PDB entry 7SR8 | electron microscopy, 3.30 A resolution | chains A and E of the 5 polymer chains in the assembly

# Chain A
Protein: a modified Guanine nucleotide-binding protein G(q) subunit alpha
Source organism: Homo sapiens
Sequence (238 residues; row label = number of the first residue in the row):
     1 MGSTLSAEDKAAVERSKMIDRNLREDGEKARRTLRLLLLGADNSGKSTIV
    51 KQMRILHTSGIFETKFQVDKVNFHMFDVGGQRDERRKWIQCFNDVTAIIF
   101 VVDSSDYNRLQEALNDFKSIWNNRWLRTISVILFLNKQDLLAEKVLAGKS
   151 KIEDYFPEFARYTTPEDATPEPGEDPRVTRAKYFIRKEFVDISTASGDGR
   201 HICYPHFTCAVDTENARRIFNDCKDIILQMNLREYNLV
Not modelled in the structure: 1-4, 52-59

# Chain E
Protein: scFv16
Source organism: Homo sapiens
Notes: antibody fragment or engineered binder
Sequence (259 residues; numbered 1 to 259; the number before each row is that of its first residue):
     1 DVQLVESGGGLVQPGGSRKLSCSASGFAFSSFGMHWVRQAPEKGLEWVAY
    51 ISSGSGTIYYADTVKGRFTISRDDPKNTLFLQMTSLRSEDTAMYYCVRSI
   101 YYYGSSPFDFWGQGTTLTVSSGGGGSGGGGSGGGGSDIVMTQATSSVPVT
   151 PGESVSISCRSSKSLLHSNGNTYLYWFLQRPGQSPQLLIYRMSNLASGVP
   201 DRFSGSGSGTAFTLTISRLEAEDVGVYYCMQHLEYPLTFGAGTKLELKAA
   251 AHHHHHHHH
Not modelled in the structure: 122-135, 249-259
Disulfide bonds: Cys22-Cys96, Cys159-Cys229

# How chain A and chain E interact
Residue-residue contacts (20; chain A residue first):
  Leu5(A) with His167(E)
  Ser6(A) with His167(E), hydrogen bond (backbone-side chain); Asn169(E); Tyr173(E), hydrogen bond
  Ala7(A) with His232(E); Leu233(E); Tyr235(E), hydrophobic
  Glu8(A) with Tyr101(E); Tyr173(E); Tyr175(E), hydrogen bond; His232(E), salt bridge
  Asp9(A) with Asn169(E), hydrogen bond
  Lys10(A) with Tyr59(E), hydrogen bond
  Ala11(A) with Tyr101(E), hydrophobic
  Ala12(A) with Tyr101(E)
  Glu14(A) with Ser52(E); Ser53(E)
  Arg15(A) with Ser31(E), hydrogen bond; Tyr101(E)
  Met18(A) with Ser53(E)
Also at the interface, not in a pair above, chain E (18 interface residues in all): Tyr50, Gly54, Gly56, Ile100, Tyr102, Pro107

# In short
The interface between chain A and chain E involves 11 residues on one side and 18 on the other; the contacts
include 6 hydrogen bonds and 1 salt bridge. Polar pairs include Glu8(A)-His232(E), Ser6(A)-His167(E) and
Ser6(A)-Tyr173(E).
Here chain A is a modified Guanine nucleotide-binding protein G(q) subunit alpha and chain E is scFv16, both
from Homo sapiens. Entry 7SR8 (Molecular mechanism of the the wake-promoting agent TAK-925) was determined by
electron microscopy together with 7SQO from the same study.
